8P53 - chains C and F of the 6 polymer chains in the assembly; structure by electron microscopy, 2.70 A resolution.

# Chain C (and F)
Protein: Transcriptional regulator FleQ
From: Pseudomonas aeruginosa PAO1
Notes: chain F of this document is another copy of the same molecule, construct and numbering; everything in this record applies to it too
UniProt: G3XCV0 (FLEQ_PSEAE); residue numbers follow UniProt; this construct covers 2-490
Chain sequence (492 residues; numbered -1 to 490; the number before each row is that of its first residue; numbers below 1 keep their minus sign (Met-1 is residue -1)):
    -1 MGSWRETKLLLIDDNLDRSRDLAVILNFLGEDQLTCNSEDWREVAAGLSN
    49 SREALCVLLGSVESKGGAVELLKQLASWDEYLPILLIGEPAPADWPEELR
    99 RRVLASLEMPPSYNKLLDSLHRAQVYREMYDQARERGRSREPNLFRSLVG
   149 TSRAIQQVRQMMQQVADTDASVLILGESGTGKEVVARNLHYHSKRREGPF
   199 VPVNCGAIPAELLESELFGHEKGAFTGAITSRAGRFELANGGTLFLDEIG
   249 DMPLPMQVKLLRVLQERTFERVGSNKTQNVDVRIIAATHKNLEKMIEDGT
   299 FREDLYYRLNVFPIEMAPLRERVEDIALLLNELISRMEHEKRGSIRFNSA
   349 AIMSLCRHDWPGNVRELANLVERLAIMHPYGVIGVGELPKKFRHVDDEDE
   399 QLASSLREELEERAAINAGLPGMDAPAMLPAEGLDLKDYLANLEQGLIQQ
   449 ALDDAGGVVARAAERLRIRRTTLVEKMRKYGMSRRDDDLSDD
Unresolved in the structure: -1 to 3, 130-141, 394-490 (chain F: -1 to 3, 394-490)
Sequence notes: initiating methionine (-1); expression tag (0-1)
UniProt features mapped onto this chain:
  - binding site (3',3'-c-di-GMP): Leu142, Asn186 to Tyr189, Glu330 to Gly341
  - binding site (ADP): Val147, Gly177 to Val182, Arg334, Arg363
  - mutagenesis: Phe26 (F26N: Almost complete loss of biofilm formation), His119 (H119N: About 50% loss of biofilm formation), Arg144 (R144A: Almost complete loss of biofilm formation), Arg185 (R185A: Almost complete loss of biofilm formation; R185E: More than 75% repressed pel transcription), Asn186 (N186A: More than 75% repressed pel transcription), Glu330 (E330A: More than 75% repressed pel transcription), Arg334 (R334E: More than 75% repressed pel transcription)
Reported in the primary citation:
  - conformationally variable residues (side-chain flip): Arg144, Lys180, Arg300, Arg363
  - self-association interface (contacts with another copy of this molecule): Leu115

# Interface between chain C and chain F
Contacting residue pairs - 40 pairs, chain C then chain F:
  Asp19(C) with Val22(F)
  Val22(C) with Asp19(F); Val22(F), hydrophobic
  Asn25(C) with Pro108(F)
  Phe26(C) with Ile23(F), hydrophobic; Phe26(F), hydrophobic; Leu27(F), hydrophobic; Pro109(F); Tyr111(F), hydrophobic
  Gly28(C) with Arg344(F)
  Pro109(C) with Phe26(F)
  Ser110(C) with Phe26(F)
  Tyr111(C) with Phe26(F); Tyr111(F)
  Asn112(C) with Ser347(F), hydrogen bond
  Leu115(C) with Phe345(F)
  Asp116(C) with Asn346(F)
  His119(C) with Asn346(F); Glu385(F), salt bridge
  Gln122(C) with Val380(F)
  Gln162(C) with Met375(F), hydrogen bond (side chain-backbone)
  Val256(C) with Ala205(F)
  Glu291(C) with Lys389(F), salt bridge
  Arg300(C) with Asn202(F), hydrogen bond; Gly204(F), hydrogen bond (side chain-backbone)
  Glu301(C) with Ser176(F), hydrogen bond; Gly360(F); Arg363(F), salt bridge
  Asp302(C) with Arg363(F)
  Tyr305(C) with Pro359(F), hydrogen bond (side chain-backbone); Glu364(F), hydrogen bond; Asn367(F)
  Asn308(C) with Asn367(F), hydrogen bond (backbone-side chain)
  Val309(C) with Asn367(F); Arg371(F); Ile374(F), hydrophobic
  Phe310(C) with Arg371(F); Ile374(F), hydrophobic; Met375(F), hydrophobic
  Pro311(C) with Arg371(F)
Interface residues without a listed pair, chain C (31 interface residues in all): Ile23, Leu27, Leu114, Leu118, Val163, Thr166, Ala168
Interface residues without a listed pair, chain F (30 interface residues in all): Ser110, Leu114, Gly382

# In short
31 residues of chain C and 30 residues of chain F are in contact; the contacts include 8 hydrogen bonds and 3
salt bridges. Among the polar pairs are His119(C)-Glu385(F), Glu291(C)-Lys389(F) and Glu301(C)-Arg363(F). The
paper reports conformational variability at Arg144(C), Lys180(C) and Arg300(C) among others; a
self-association interface involving Leu115(C).
Both chains are Transcriptional regulator FleQ (Pseudomonas aeruginosa PAO1). Entry 8P53 (Cryo-EM structure of
the c-di-GMP-free FleQ-FleN master regulator complex of P. aeruginosa) was determined by electron microscopy,
deposited together with 8PB9.
